Entry 7QHS (electron microscopy, 3.30 A resolution); this record covers chains 4 and 6 of the 15 polymer chains in the assembly.

Chain 4:
Name: DNA replication licensing factor MCM4
Organism: Saccharomyces cerevisiae
Notes: EC 3.6.4.12
UniProt: P30665 (MCM4_YEAST); residue numbers follow UniProt; this construct covers 1-933
Sequence (933 residues; numbered 1 to 933; the number before each row is that of its first residue):
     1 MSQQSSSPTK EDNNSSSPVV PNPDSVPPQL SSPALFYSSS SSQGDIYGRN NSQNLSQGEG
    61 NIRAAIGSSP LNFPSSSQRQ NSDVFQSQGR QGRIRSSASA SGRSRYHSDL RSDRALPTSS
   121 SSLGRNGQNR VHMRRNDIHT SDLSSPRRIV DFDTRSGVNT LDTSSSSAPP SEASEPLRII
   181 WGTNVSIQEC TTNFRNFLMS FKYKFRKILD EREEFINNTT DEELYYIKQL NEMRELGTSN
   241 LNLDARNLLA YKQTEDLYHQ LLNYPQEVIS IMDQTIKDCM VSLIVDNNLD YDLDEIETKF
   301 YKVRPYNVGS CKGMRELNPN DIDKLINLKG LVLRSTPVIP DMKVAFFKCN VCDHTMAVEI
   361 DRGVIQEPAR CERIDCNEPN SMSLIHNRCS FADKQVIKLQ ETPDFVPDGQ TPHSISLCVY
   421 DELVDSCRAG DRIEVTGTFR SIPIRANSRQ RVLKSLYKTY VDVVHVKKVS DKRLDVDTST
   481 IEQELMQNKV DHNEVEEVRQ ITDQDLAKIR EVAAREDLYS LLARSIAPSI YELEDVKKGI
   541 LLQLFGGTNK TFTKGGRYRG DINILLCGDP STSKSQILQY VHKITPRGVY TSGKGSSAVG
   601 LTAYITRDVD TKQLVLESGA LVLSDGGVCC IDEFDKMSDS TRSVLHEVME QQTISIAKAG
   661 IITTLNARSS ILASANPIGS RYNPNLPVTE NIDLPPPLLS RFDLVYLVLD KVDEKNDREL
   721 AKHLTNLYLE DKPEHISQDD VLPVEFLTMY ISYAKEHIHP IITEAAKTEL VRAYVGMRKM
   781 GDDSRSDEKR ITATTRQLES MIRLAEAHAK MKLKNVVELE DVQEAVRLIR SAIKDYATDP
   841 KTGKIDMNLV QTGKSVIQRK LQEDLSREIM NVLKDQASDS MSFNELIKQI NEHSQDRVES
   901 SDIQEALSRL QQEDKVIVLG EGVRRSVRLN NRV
Unresolved in the structure: 1-176, 470-498, 732-740, 780-791, 836-933
Bound ions: Zn2+: Cys-349, Cys-352, Cys-371, Cys-376
Residues lining bound ligands:
  - ADP (adenosine-5'-diphosphate), molecule 1: Ser-529, Ile-530, Tyr-531, Pro-570, Ser-571, Thr-572, Ser-573, Lys-574, Ser-575, Gln-576, Leu-720, His-723, Leu-724
  - ADP, molecule 2: Thr-795, Arg-796, Glu-799
UniProt features mapped onto this chain:
  - motif: Ser-700 to Asp-703 (Arginine finger)
  - binding site (ATP): Gly-568 to Ser-575
  - modified residue (Phosphoserine): Ser-52, Ser-56, Ser-69
  - mutagenesis: Lys-574 (K574A: Loss of MCM2-7 complex helicase activity)

Chain 6:
Name: DNA replication licensing factor MCM6
Organism: Saccharomyces cerevisiae
Notes: EC 3.6.4.12
UniProt: P53091 (MCM6_YEAST); residues 1-1017 here = UniProt positions 1-1017
Sequence (1017 residues; numbered 1 to 1017; the number before each row is that of its first residue):
     1 MSSPFPADTP SSNRPSNSSP PPSSIGAGFG SSSGLDSQIG SRLHFPSSSQ PHVSNSQTGP
    61 FVNDSTQFSS QRLQTDGSAT NDMEGNEPAR SFKSRALNHV KKVDDVTGEK VREAFEQFLE
   121 DFSVQSTDTG EVEKVYRAQI EFMKIYDLNT IYIDYQHLSM RENGALAMAI SEQYYRFLPF
   181 LQKGLRRVVR KYAPELLNTS DSLKRSEGDE GQADEDEQQD DDMNGSSLPR DSGSSAAPGN
   241 GTSAMATRSI TTSTSPEQTE RVFQISFFNL PTVHRIRDIR SEKIGSLLSI SGTVTRTSEV
   301 RPELYKASFT CDMCRAIVDN VEQSFKYTEP TFCPNPSCEN RAFWTLNVTR SRFLDWQKVR
   361 IQENANEIPT GSMPRTLDVI LRGDSVERAK PGDRCKFTGV EIVVPDVTQL GLPGVKPSST
   421 LDTRGISKTT EGLNSGVTGL RSLGVRDLTY KISFLACHVI SIGSNIGASS PDANSNNRET
   481 ELQMAANLQA NNVYQDNERD QEVFLNSLSS DEINELKEMV KDEHIYDKLV RSIAPAVFGH
   541 EAVKKGILLQ MLGGVHKSTV EGIKLRGDIN ICVVGDPSTS KSQFLKYVVG FAPRSVYTSG
   601 KASSAAGLTA AVVRDEEGGD YTIEAGALML ADNGICCIDE FDKMDISDQV AIHEAMEQQT
   661 ISIAKAGIHA TLNARTSILA AANPVGGRYN RKLSLRGNLN MTAPIMSRFD LFFVILDDCN
   721 EKIDTELASH IVDLHMKRDE AIEPPFSAEQ LRRYIKYART FKPILTKEAR SYLVEKYKEL
   781 RKDDAQGFSR SSYRITVRQL ESMIRLSEAI ARANCVDEIT PSFIAEAYDL LRQSIIRVDV
   841 DDVEMDEEFD NIESQSHAAS GNNDDNDDGT GSGVITSEPP ADIEEGQSEA TARPGTSEKK
   901 KTTVTYDKYV SMMNMIVRKI AEVDREGAEE LTAVDIVDWY LLQKENDLGS LAEYWEERRL
   961 AFKVIKRLVK DRILMEIHGT RHNLRDLENE ENENNKTVYV IHPNCEVLDQ LEPQDSS
Unresolved in the structure: 1-101, 126-131, 201-259, 464-497, 786-791, 836-1017
Bound ions: Zn2+: Cys-311, Cys-314, Cys-333, Cys-338
Residues lining bound ligands:
  - ADP (adenosine-5'-diphosphate): Val-537, Phe-538, Pro-577, Ser-578, Thr-579, Ser-580, Lys-581, Ser-582, Gln-583, Leu-727, His-730, Ile-731
  - ATP (adenosine-5'-triphosphate): Glu-657, Gln-658, Arg-708, Val-797, Arg-798, Glu-801
UniProt features mapped onto this chain:
  - motif: Ser-707 to Asp-710 (Arginine finger)
  - binding site (ATP): Gly-575 to Ser-582
  - modified residue: Ser-78 (Phosphoserine), Ser-249 (Phosphoserine), Ser-372 (Phosphoserine), Thr-766 (Phosphothreonine)
  - mutagenesis: Lys-581 (K581A: Loss of MCM2-7 complex helicase activity)
What the authors report for this chain:
  - conformationally variable residues (loop rearrangement): Thr-423, Arg-424
  - mutagenesis - T423E/R424E: unchanged binding to MCM loading onto origin DNA
  - mutagenesis - T408E/Q409E/L410E/G411E/L412E: unchanged binding to loaded

Interface between chain 4 and chain 6:
Residue-residue contacts - 100 pairs, chain 4 then chain 6:
  Pro-337(4) with Arg-375(6)
  Val-338(4) with Ile-279(6); Ile-452(6), hydrophobic
  Ile-339(4) with Asn-434(6)
  Pro-340(4) with Ser-435(6); Tyr-450(6); Ile-452(6), hydrophobic
  Asp-341(4) with Ser-435(6), hydrogen bond
  Met-342(4) with Val-437(6), hydrophobic; Tyr-450(6), hydrophobic
  Val-351(4) with Lys-102(6)
  Cys-352(4) with Lys-102(6); Val-103(6), hydrogen bond (backbone-backbone)
  Asp-353(4) with Val-103(6)
  Gly-363(4) with Val-437(6); Thr-438(6)
  Val-364(4) with Thr-438(6)
  Ile-365(4) with Val-437(6), hydrophobic; Thr-438(6), hydrogen bond (backbone-backbone); Gly-439(6)
  Glu-367(4) with Gly-439(6); Leu-440(6); Arg-441(6), hydrogen bond (side chain-backbone)
  Arg-373(4) with Val-103(6)
  Asn-380(4) with Arg-441(6)
  Leu-384(4) with Leu-440(6), hydrophobic
  His-386(4) with Leu-448(6); Tyr-450(6), hydrogen bond
  Asn-387(4) with Tyr-175(6); Phe-325(6); Ile-402(6); Val-403(6), hydrogen bond (side chain-backbone)
  Arg-388(4) with Arg-176(6)
  Phe-391(4) with Ser-281(6), hydrogen bond (backbone-side chain)
  Ala-392(4) with Ser-281(6), hydrogen bond (backbone-side chain)
  Asp-393(4) with Arg-280(6); Ser-281(6), hydrogen bond (side chain-backbone)
  Lys-394(4) with Leu-433(6), hydrogen bond (side chain-backbone); Ser-435(6)
  Ser-416(4) with Thr-429(6)
  Cys-418(4) with Leu-433(6), hydrophobic
  Val-424(4) with Arg-280(6)
  Asp-425(4) with Arg-280(6), salt bridge; Arg-375(6), salt bridge
  Ile-442(4) with Gly-432(6)
  Ile-444(4) with Glu-431(6)
  Arg-445(4) with Asp-447(6), salt bridge
  Arg-449(4) with Val-445(6); Arg-446(6)
  Lys-458(4) with Glu-431(6); Leu-433(6)
  Lys-550(4) with His-735(6), hydrogen bond; Arg-738(6)
  Phe-552(4) with Leu-734(6), hydrophobic; Arg-738(6); Asp-739(6)
  Lys-554(4) with Ile-742(6), hydrogen bond (side chain-backbone); Pro-744(6)
  Tyr-558(4) with Leu-734(6); His-735(6)
  Arg-607(4) with Glu-616(6), salt bridge
  Asp-608(4) with Met-373(6)
  Lys-612(4) with Arg-424(6)
  Gln-613(4) with Arg-360(6), hydrogen bond
  Leu-614(4) with Arg-296(6)
  Val-615(4) with Pro-374(6)
  Leu-616(4) with Gln-362(6), hydrogen bond (backbone-side chain)
  Glu-617(4) with Met-373(6)
  Leu-623(4) with Thr-370(6)
  Ser-640(4) with Ser-603(6)
  Ser-643(4) with Lys-601(6); Ser-603(6)
  Val-644(4) with Ser-603(6)
  Glu-650(4) with Ser-582(6); Lys-586(6), salt bridge; Tyr-597(6)
  Gln-651(4) with Lys-586(6)
  Ala-657(4) with Glu-624(6)
  Lys-658(4) with Glu-624(6)
  Ala-659(4) with Glu-624(6), hydrogen bond (backbone-side chain)
  Gly-660(4) with Pro-391(6)
  Ile-661(4) with Thr-295(6); Gly-392(6)
  Ile-662(4) with Gly-392(6)
  Thr-663(4) with Gly-392(6), hydrogen bond (side chain-backbone)
  Ile-762(4) with His-735(6); Met-736(6), hydrophobic
  Lys-767(4) with Val-732(6); Asp-733(6), salt bridge; Met-736(6)
  Val-771(4) with Ser-729(6)
  Tyr-774(4) with Ala-728(6), hydrophobic
  Val-775(4) with Thr-725(6)
  Arg-778(4) with Cys-719(6), hydrogen bond; Asp-724(6), salt bridge
  Thr-794(4) with Ser-578(6)
  Thr-795(4) with Ser-578(6), hydrogen bond (backbone-side chain); Leu-727(6); Ile-731(6)
  Leu-798(4) with Ile-731(6), hydrophobic
Other interface residues (no listed pair), chain 4 (82 interface residues in all): Arg-334, Thr-336, Phe-347, His-354, Ile-360, Val-396, Lys-398, Arg-428, Arg-451, Tyr-460, Gly-555, Val-599, His-646, Leu-770, Arg-796, Ile-802
Other interface residues (no listed pair), chain 6 (76 interface residues in all): Arg-277, Glu-282, Ile-284, Asp-393, Pro-405, Ser-427, Thr-430, Ala-536, Val-589, Ala-602, Leu-630, Asp-639, Glu-640, Glu-743

Summary:
82 residues of chain 4 face 76 of chain 6 across their interface, with 18 hydrogen bonds and 7 salt bridges.
Polar contacts include Asp-425(4)/Arg-280(6), Asp-425(4)/Arg-375(6) and Arg-445(4)/Asp-447(6). The paper
reports that T423E/R424E of chain 6 leave binding to MCM loading onto origin DNA unchanged; conformational
variability at Thr-423(6) and Arg-424(6).
Chain 4 is DNA replication licensing factor MCM4 and chain 6 is DNA replication licensing factor MCM6, both
from Saccharomyces cerevisiae; the structure, S. cerevisiae CMGE nucleating origin DNA melting, was determined
by electron microscopy (same publication as 7Z13).
